Entry 9CO8 (electron microscopy, 2.99 A resolution); this record covers chains A and D of the 6 polymer chains in the assembly.

[Chain A]
Protein: Spike glycoprotein
Organism: Severe acute respiratory syndrome coronavirus 2
UniProtKB: P0DTC2 (SPIKE_SARS2); aligned to UniProt positions 28-1206 over residues 29-1207 (the alignment contains insertions or deletions, so no single offset holds)
Chain sequence (1253 residues; numbered -9 to 1243; the number before each row is that of its first residue; numbers below 1 keep their minus sign (Met-9 is residue -9)):
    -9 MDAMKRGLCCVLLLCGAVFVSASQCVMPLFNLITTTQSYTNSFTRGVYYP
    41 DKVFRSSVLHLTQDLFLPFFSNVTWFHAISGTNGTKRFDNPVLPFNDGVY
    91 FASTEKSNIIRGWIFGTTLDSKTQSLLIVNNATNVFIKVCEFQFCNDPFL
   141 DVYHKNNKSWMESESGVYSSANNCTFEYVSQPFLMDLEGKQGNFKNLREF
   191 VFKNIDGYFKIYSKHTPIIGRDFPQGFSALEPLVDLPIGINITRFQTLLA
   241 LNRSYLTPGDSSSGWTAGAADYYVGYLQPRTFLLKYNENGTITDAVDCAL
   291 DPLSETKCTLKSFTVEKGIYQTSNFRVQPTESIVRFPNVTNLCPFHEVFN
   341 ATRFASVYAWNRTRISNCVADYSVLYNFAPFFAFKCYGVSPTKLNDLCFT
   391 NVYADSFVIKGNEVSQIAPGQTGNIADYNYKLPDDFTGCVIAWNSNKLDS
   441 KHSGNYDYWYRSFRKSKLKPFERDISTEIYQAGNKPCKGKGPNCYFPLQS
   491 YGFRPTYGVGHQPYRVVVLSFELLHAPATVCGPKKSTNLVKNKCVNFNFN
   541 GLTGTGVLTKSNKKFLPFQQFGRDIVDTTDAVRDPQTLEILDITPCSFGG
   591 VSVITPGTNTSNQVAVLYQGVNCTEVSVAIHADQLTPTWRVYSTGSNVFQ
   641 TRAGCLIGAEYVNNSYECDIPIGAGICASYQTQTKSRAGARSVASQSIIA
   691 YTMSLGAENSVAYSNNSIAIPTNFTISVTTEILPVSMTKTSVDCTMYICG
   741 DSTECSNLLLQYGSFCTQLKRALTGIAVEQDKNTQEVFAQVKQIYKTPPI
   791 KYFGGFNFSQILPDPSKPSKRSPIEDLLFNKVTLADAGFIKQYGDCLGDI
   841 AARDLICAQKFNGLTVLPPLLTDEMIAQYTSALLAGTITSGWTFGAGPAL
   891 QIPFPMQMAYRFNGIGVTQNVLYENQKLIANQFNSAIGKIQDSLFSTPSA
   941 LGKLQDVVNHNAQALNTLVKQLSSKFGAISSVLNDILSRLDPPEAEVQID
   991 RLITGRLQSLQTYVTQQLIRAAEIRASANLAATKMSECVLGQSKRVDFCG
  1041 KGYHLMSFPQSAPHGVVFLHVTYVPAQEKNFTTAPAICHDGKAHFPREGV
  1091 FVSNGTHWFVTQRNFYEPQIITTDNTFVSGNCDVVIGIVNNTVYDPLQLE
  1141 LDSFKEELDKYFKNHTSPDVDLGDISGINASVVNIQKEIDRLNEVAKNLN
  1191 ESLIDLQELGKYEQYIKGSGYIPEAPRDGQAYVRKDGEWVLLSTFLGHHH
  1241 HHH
Disordered / not traced: -9 to 25, 674-684, 825-844, 1147-1243
Differences from the reference sequence: initiating methionine (-9); expression tag (-8 to 28, 1208-1243); conflict Leu51 (Ser50 in P0DTC2), Phe126 (Val127 in P0DTC2), Asp141 (Gly142 in P0DTC2), 54 further conflict positions vs the reference (P0DTC2) not listed
Disulfide bonds: Cys288-Cys298, Cys333-Cys358, Cys376-Cys429, Cys388-Cys521, Cys477-Cys484, Cys613-Cys645, Cys658-Cys667, Cys1028-Cys1039
Covalently attached groups: N-acetylglucosamine (NAG) linked to Asn705, Asn713, Asn797, Asn1094, Asn1130
Curated features (UniProtKB/Swiss-Prot):
  - region: Asp1164, Ser1171, Asn1174, Asn1188, Glu1203 (Heptad repeat 2)
  - glycosylation (N-linked (GlcNAc...) asparagine): Asn62 (hybrid), Asn1174 (complex)

[Chain D]
Protein: Nanosota-9
Organism: Vicugna pacos
Chain sequence (150 residues; numbered 1 to 150; the number before each row is that of its first residue):
     1 QVQLQESGGGLVQPGGSLRLSCTASGIALHTHATGWFRQAPGKEREGVSC
    51 ISSGDGTTYYEDSVEGRFTISRDNAKNTVYLQMNSLKLEDTAVYYCAADP
   101 GAVCHSGSYYYTDDDFYYRGQGTQVTVSSGGQHHHHHHGAYPYDVPDYAS
Disordered / not traced: 130-150
Disulfide bonds: Cys22-Cys96, Cys50-Cys104

[How chain A and chain D interact]
Pairs across the interface - 33 pairs, chain A then chain D:
  Lys400(A) with Gly101(D)
  Tyr446(A) with Tyr117(D)
  Phe453(A) with Ala28(D), hydrophobic
  Lys480(A) with Gln1(D), hydrogen bond (side chain-backbone); Val2(D); Gln3(D), hydrogen bond; Ser25(D), hydrogen bond (backbone-side chain); Gly26(D)
  Gly481(A) with Ser25(D)
  Asn483(A) with Ala75(D)
  Cys484(A) with Ser25(D); Gly26(D)
  Tyr485(A) with Gly26(D); Ile27(D); Ala28(D), hydrophobic; Asn77(D)
  Phe486(A) with Gln1(D); Gly26(D), hydrogen bond (backbone-backbone)
  Gln489(A) with Thr31(D), hydrogen bond; His32(D)
  Ser490(A) with Pro100(D)
  Arg494(A) with Tyr109(D), hydrogen bond; Asp115(D), salt bridge
  Thr496(A) with Ser106(D); Ser108(D), hydrogen bond (side chain-backbone); Tyr109(D)
  Tyr497(A) with Val103(D); Ser106(D); Tyr109(D), hydrophobic
  Gly498(A) with Ser106(D), hydrogen bond (backbone-backbone); Gly107(D)
  His501(A) with Ala102(D); Ser106(D), hydrogen bond
Interface residues without a listed pair, chain A (18 interface residues in all): Ser452, Pro482
Interface residues without a listed pair, chain D (23 interface residues in all): Asn74, Asp99
From the paper, about this interface:
  - residue pairs: Gln489(A)-Thr31(D) (hydrogen bond)

[Summary]
18 residues of chain A and 23 residues of chain D are in contact, with 9 hydrogen bonds and 1 salt bridge.
Among the polar pairs are Arg494(A)-Asp115(D), Lys480(A)-Gln1(D) and Lys480(A)-Gln3(D). The paper describes a
hydrogen bond between Gln489(A) and Thr31(D).
Here chain A is Spike glycoprotein (Severe acute respiratory syndrome coronavirus 2) and chain D is Nanosota-9
(Vicugna pacos). Entry 9CO8 (JN.1 spike/Nanosota-9 complex) was determined by electron microscopy, deposited
together with 9CO6, 9CO7 and 9CO9.
